Entry 2ZIO (X-ray diffraction, 2.06 A resolution); this record covers chain A.

Chain A:
Name: Pyrrolysyl-tRNA synthetase
From: Methanosarcina mazei
Notes: EC 6.1.1.26; fragment: C-terminal fragment
Reference sequence: Q8PWY1 (PYLS_METMA); residue numbers follow UniProt; this construct covers 185-454
Sequence (291 residues; row label = number of the first residue in the row; note: 185 numbers in that range are skipped by the numbering (no residue carries them; nothing is unmodelled there); numbers below 1 keep their minus sign (Met-21 is residue -21)):
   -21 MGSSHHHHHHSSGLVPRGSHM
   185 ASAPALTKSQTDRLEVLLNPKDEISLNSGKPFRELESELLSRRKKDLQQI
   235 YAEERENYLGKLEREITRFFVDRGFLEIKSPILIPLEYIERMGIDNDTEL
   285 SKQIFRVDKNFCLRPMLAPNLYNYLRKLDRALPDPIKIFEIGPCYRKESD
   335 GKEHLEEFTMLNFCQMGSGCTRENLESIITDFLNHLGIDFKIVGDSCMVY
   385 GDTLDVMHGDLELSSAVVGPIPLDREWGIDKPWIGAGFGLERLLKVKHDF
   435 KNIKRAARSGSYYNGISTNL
Not modelled in the structure: -21 to -1, 185-187, 208-211, 281-283, 336, 380-383
Differences from the reference sequence: expression tag (-21 to -1)
Small-molecule neighbours:
  - imidodiphosphoric acid (2PN): Glu337, His338, Leu395, Glu396, Arg426
  - AYB (5'-O-[(S)-({(2S)-2-amino-6-[(propoxycarbonyl)amino]hexanoyl}oxy)(hydroxy)phosphoryl]adenosine): Met300, Ala302, Leu305, Tyr306, Leu309, Arg330, Glu332, Glu337, His338, Leu339, Phe342, Met344, Asn346, Cys348, Glu396, Leu397, Ser398, Ser399, Ala400, Val401, Trp417, Gly419, Ala420, Gly421, Phe422, Gly423, Arg426, Ile437
What the authors report for this chain:
  - binding site for AYB: Arg330, Asn346
  - conformationally variable residues (loop rearrangement): Tyr384
  - mutagenesis - Y384F: increased catalytic activity on BocLys
  - mutagenesis - Y384F: increased catalytic activity on pyrrolysine
  - mutagenesis - Y384F (2-fold): increased expression in response to non-natural amino acids
  - mutagenesis - Y384A: abolished expression in response to BocLys
  - mutagenesis - Y384A: abolished growth in response to BocLys
  - mutagenesis - Y306A: increased catalytic activity on ZLys
  - mutagenesis - Y306A: decreased catalytic activity on NmaLys and NicLys

In short:
Ligands of chain A: imidodiphosphoric acid and compound AYB. From the paper: a binding site for AYB at Arg330
and Asn346; Y384F increases catalytic activity on BocLys; 3 substitutions were tested in all.
Chain A is Pyrrolysyl-tRNA synthetase (Methanosarcina mazei); the structure, Crystal structure of the
catalytic domain of pyrrolysyl-tRNA synthetase in complex with AlocLys-AMP and PNP, was determined by X-ray
diffraction (same publication as 2ZIN).
